PDB entry 7SJ2 | X-ray diffraction, 2.30 A resolution | chains A and B

# Chain A (and B)
Molecule: N-acetylglucosamine-1-phosphotransferase subunit alpha, N-acetylglucosamine-1-phosphotransferase (GNPT) alpha (GNPTAB) catalytic domain, N-acetylglucosamine-1-phosphotransferase subunit beta
Source organism: Danio rerio
Notes: chain B of this document is another copy of the same molecule, construct and numbering; everything in this record applies to it too
UniProtKB: chimeric construct of Q5RGJ8, Q54MP1: residues 44-91 from Q5RGJ8 (GNPTA_DANRE) positions 44-91 (same numbers); residues 92-130 from Q54MP1 positions 102-140 (UniProt number = residue number + 10); residues 131-248 from Q5RGJ8 (GNPTA_DANRE) positions 325-442 (UniProt number = residue number + 194); residues 249-528 from Q5RGJ8 (GNPTA_DANRE) positions 894-1173 (UniProt number = residue number + 645)
Sequence (495 residues; numbered 34 to 528; the number before each row is that of its first residue):
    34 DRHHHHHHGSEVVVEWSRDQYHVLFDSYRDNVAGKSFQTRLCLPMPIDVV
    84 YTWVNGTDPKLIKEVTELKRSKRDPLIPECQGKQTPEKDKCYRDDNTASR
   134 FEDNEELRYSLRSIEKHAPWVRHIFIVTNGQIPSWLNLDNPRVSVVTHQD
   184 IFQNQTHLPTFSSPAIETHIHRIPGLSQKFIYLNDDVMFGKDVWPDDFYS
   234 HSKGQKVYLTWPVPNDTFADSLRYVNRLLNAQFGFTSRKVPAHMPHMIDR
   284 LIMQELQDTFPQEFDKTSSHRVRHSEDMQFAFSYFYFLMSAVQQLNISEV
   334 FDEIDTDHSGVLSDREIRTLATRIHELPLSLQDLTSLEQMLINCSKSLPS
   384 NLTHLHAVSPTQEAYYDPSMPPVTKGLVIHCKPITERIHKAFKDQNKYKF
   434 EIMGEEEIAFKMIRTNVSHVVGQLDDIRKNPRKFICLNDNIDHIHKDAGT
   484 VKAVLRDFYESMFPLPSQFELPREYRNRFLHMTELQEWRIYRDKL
Disordered / not traced: 34-55, 106-126, 246-251, 388-393, 507-515, 526-528 (chain B: 34-55, 105-128, 246-251, 388-391)
Construct notes: expression tag (34-43)
Swiss-Prot annotation at these positions:
  - glycosylation (N-linked (GlcNAc...) asparagine): N88, N187, N329, N376, N384, N449
  - binding site (Ca(2+)): D338, D340, S342, E349
Disulfides: C377-C414
Glycans and other covalent adducts: N-acetylglucosamine (NAG) linked to N88, N329, N376, N449; glycan linked to N187
Ion coordination: Mg2+: D219, N471 (together with uridine-diphosphate-N-acetylglucosamine); Ca2+: D338, D340, S342, V344, E349
Small-molecule neighbours: uridine-diphosphate-N-acetylglucosamine (UD1): T85, W86, V87, S132, R133, F134, V160, T193, F194, S195, S196, P197, I199, E200, Y215, N217, D218, D219, V220, A275, H276, M277, H279, R306, Q312, N471

# Chain A / chain B interface
Inter-chain disulfides: C75(A)-C75(B)
Residue-residue contacts - 106 pairs, chain A then chain B:
  L57(A) - Q71(B)
  Y61(A) - Q71(B)
  Y61(A) - C75(B)  hydrogen bond
  D63(A) - R155(B)
  D63(A) - R175(B)  salt bridge
  N64(A) - P152(B)
  N64(A) - W153(B)
  N64(A) - V154(B)
  N64(A) - R175(B)
  V65(A) - P152(B)
  V65(A) - V154(B)  hydrogen bond (backbone-backbone)
  V65(A) - Q501(B)  hydrogen bond (backbone-side chain)
  V65(A) - F502(B)  hydrophobic
  A66(A) - P152(B)  hydrogen bond (backbone-backbone)
  F70(A) - P152(B)  hydrophobic
  F70(A) - W153(B)
  F70(A) - W227(B)  hydrophobic
  Q71(A) - L57(B)
  Q71(A) - Y61(B)
  R73(A) - W227(B)
  R73(A) - D229(B)  salt bridge
  L74(A) - C75(B)
  L74(A) - L76(B)  hydrogen bond (backbone-backbone)
  L74(A) - M78(B)  hydrophobic
  L74(A) - P228(B)
  C75(A) - Y61(B)  hydrogen bond
  C75(A) - L74(B)
  C75(A) - C75(B)  disulfide
  L76(A) - L74(B)  hydrogen bond (backbone-backbone)
  M78(A) - L74(B)  hydrophobic
  P152(A) - N64(B)
  P152(A) - V65(B)
  P152(A) - A66(B)  hydrogen bond (backbone-backbone)
  P152(A) - F70(B)  hydrophobic
  W153(A) - N64(B)
  W153(A) - F70(B)
  V154(A) - N64(B)
  V154(A) - V65(B)  hydrogen bond (backbone-backbone)
  R155(A) - D63(B)
  R175(A) - D63(B)  salt bridge
  R175(A) - N64(B)  hydrogen bond (side chain-backbone)
  W227(A) - F70(B)  hydrophobic
  W227(A) - R73(B)
  P228(A) - L74(B)
  D229(A) - R73(B)  salt bridge
  D229(A) - S235(B)
  T339(A) - K149(B)
  T339(A) - S494(B)  hydrogen bond (side chain-backbone)
  T339(A) - M495(B)
  T339(A) - P497(B)
  T339(A) - L498(B)
  D340(A) - P497(B)
  D340(A) - L498(B)
  H341(A) - L498(B)
  R348(A) - R461(B)  hydrogen bond (backbone-side chain)
  R348(A) - D490(B)  salt bridge
  R348(A) - E493(B)
  R348(A) - S494(B)
  R351(A) - V454(B)
  R351(A) - D458(B)  salt bridge
  R351(A) - R461(B)
  T352(A) - R461(B)  hydrogen bond
  T355(A) - R461(B)
  T355(A) - K462(B)  hydrogen bond (backbone-side chain)
  R356(A) - R461(B)  hydrogen bond (side chain-backbone)
  R356(A) - K462(B)
  R356(A) - P464(B)
  H358(A) - K462(B)  hydrogen bond (backbone-side chain)
  L360(A) - D458(B)
  L360(A) - D459(B)
  L360(A) - K462(B)
  V454(A) - R351(B)
  D458(A) - R351(B)  salt bridge
  D458(A) - T355(B)
  D458(A) - L360(B)
  D459(A) - L360(B)
  R461(A) - R348(B)  hydrogen bond (side chain-backbone)
  R461(A) - R351(B)
  R461(A) - T352(B)  hydrogen bond
  R461(A) - T355(B)
  R461(A) - R356(B)  hydrogen bond (backbone-side chain)
  K462(A) - T355(B)  hydrogen bond (side chain-backbone)
  K462(A) - R356(B)
  K462(A) - H358(B)  hydrogen bond (side chain-backbone)
  K462(A) - L360(B)
  P464(A) - R356(B)
  D490(A) - R348(B)  salt bridge
  E493(A) - R348(B)
  S494(A) - T339(B)  hydrogen bond (backbone-side chain)
  S494(A) - R348(B)
  M495(A) - T339(B)
  P497(A) - T339(B)
  P497(A) - D340(B)
  L498(A) - D340(B)
  L498(A) - H341(B)
  Q501(A) - V65(B)  hydrogen bond (side chain-backbone)
  F502(A) - V65(B)  hydrophobic
  E517(A) - Y399(B)
  E520(A) - D347(B)
  E520(A) - Y399(B)
  W521(A) - Y399(B)
  Y524(A) - R351(B)
  Y524(A) - L364(B)
  R525(A) - L367(B)
  R525(A) - E371(B)  salt bridge
  R525(A) - Y399(B)
Other interface residues (no listed pair), chain A (58 interface residues in all): R62, K149, A151, I157, S235, E336, I357, L362
Other interface residues (no listed pair), chain B (55 interface residues in all): R62, A151, L362

# In short
The interface between chain A and chain B involves 58 residues on one side and 55 on the other; the contacts
include 1 disulfide bond, 23 hydrogen bonds and 9 salt bridges. Polar contacts include D63(A)-R175(B),
R73(A)-D229(B) and R348(A)-D490(B). Bound to chain A: uridine-diphosphate-N-acetylglucosamine.
Both chains are N-acetylglucosamine-1-phosphotransferase subunit alpha,
N-acetylglucosamine-1-phosphotransferase (GNPT) alpha (GNPTAB) catalytic domain,
N-acetylglucosamine-1-phosphotransferase subunit beta (Danio rerio). Entry 7SJ2
(N-acetylglucosamine-1-phosphotransferase (GNPT) alpha and beta subunits (GNPTAB) catalytic domain, from
zebrafish, in complex with uridine diphosphate ...) was determined by X-ray diffraction together with 7S69
from the same study.
